Entry 6VXT (X-ray diffraction, 1.74 A resolution); this record covers chains C and D of the 4 polymer chains in the assembly.

Chain C:
Protein: Nitrogenase molybdenum-iron protein alpha chain
From: Azotobacter vinelandii
Notes: EC 1.18.6.1
UniProtKB: P07328 (NIFD_AZOVI); residues 1-492 here = UniProt positions 1-492
Chain sequence (492 residues; row label = number of the first residue in the row):
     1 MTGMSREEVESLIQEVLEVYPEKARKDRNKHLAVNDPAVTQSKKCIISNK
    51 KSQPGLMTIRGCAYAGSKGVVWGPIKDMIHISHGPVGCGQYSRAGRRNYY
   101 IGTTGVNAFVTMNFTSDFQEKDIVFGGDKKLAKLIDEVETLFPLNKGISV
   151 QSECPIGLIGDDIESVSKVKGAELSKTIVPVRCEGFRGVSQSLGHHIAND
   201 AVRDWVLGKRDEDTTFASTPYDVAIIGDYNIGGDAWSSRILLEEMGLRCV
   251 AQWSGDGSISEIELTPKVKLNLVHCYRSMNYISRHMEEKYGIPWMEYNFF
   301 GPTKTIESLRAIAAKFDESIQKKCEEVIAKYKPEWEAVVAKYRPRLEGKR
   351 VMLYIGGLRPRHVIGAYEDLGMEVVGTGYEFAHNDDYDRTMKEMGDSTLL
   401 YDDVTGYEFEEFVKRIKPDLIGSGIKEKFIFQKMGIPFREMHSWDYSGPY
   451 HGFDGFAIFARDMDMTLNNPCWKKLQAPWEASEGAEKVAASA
Disordered / not traced: 1-3, 481-492
UniProt features mapped onto this chain:
  - binding site ([8Fe-7S] cluster): Cys62, Cys88, Cys154
  - binding site ([7Fe-Mo-9S-C-homocitryl] cluster): Cys275, His442
  - mutagenesis: His195 (H195Q: No nitrogenase activity)
Bound ions: fe(8)-S(7) cluster Fe: Cys62, Cys88, Cys154 (shared with Cys70(D), Cys95(D), Cys153(D) of chain D); Fe ion near Cys275 (its only coordinating residue here)
Small-molecule neighbours:
  - fe(8)-S(7) cluster (CLF): Cys62, Tyr64, Pro85, Val86, Gly87, Cys88, Tyr91, Glu153, Cys154, Gly185
  - hydrosulfuric acid (H2S): Arg93, Thr104, Thr111, Met112
  - 3-hydroxy-3-carboxy-adipic acid (HCA): Ala65, Gly95, Arg96, Gln191, Gly424, Ile425, Lys426, Glu440, His442
  - ICS (iron-sulfur-molybdenum cluster with interstitial carbon): Val70, Arg96, His195, Tyr229, Ile231, Cys275, Arg277, Ser278, Ile355, Gly356, Gly357, Leu358, Arg359, Pro360, Phe381, Met441, His442
  - molybdenum atom (MO), molecule 1: Asn29, Lys30, Leu32, Cys45
  - molybdenum atom (MO), molecule 2: Pro37, Ala38, Val39, Thr40
What the authors report for this chain:
  - catalytic residues: Arg96, His195 (proposed by the authors, not directly observed)

Chain D:
Protein: Nitrogenase molybdenum-iron protein beta chain
From: Azotobacter vinelandii
Notes: EC 1.18.6.1
UniProtKB: P07329 (NIFK_AZOVI); residue numbers follow UniProt; this construct covers 1-523
Chain sequence (523 residues; each row starts with the number of its first residue):
     1 MSQQVDKIKASYPLFLDQDYKDMLAKKRDGFEEKYPQDKIDEVFQWTTTK
    51 EYQELNFQREALTVNPAKACQPLGAVLCALGFEKTMPYVHGSQGCVAYFR
   101 SYFNRHFREPVSCVSDSMTEDAAVFGGQQNMKDGLQNCKATYKPDMIAVS
   151 TTCMAEVIGDDLNAFINNSKKEGFIPDEFPVPFAHTPSFVGSHVTGWDNM
   201 FEGIARYFTLKSMDDKVVGSNKKINIVPGFETYLGNFRVIKRMLSEMGVG
   251 YSLLSDPEEVLDTPADGQFRMYAGGTTQEEMKDAPNALNTVLLQPWHLEK
   301 TKKFVEGTWKHEVPKLNIPMGLDWTDEFLMKVSEISGQPIPASLTKERGR
   351 LVDMMTDSHTWLHGKRFALWGDPDFVMGLVKFLLELGCEPVHILCHNGNK
   401 RWKKAVDAILAASPYGKNATVYIGKDLWHLRSLVFTDKPDFMIGNSYGKF
   451 IQRDTLHKGKEFEVPLIRIGFPIFDRHHLHRSTTLGYEGAMQILTTLVNS
   501 ILERLDEETRGMQATDYNHDLVR
Disordered / not traced: 1
UniProt features mapped onto this chain:
  - binding site ([8Fe-7S] cluster): Cys70, Cys95, Cys153, Ser188
Bound ions: fe(8)-S(7) cluster Fe: Cys70, Cys95, Cys153 (shared with Cys62(C), Cys88(C), Cys154(C) of chain C); Fe ion site 1: Arg108 (shared with 2 residues of chain B); Fe ion site 2: Asp353, Asp357 (shared with 1 residue of chain B)
Small-molecule neighbours: fe(8)-S(7) cluster (CLF): Cys70, Pro72, Ser92, Gly94, Cys95, Tyr98, Phe99, Thr152, Cys153, Ser188

Chain C / chain D interface:
Contacting residue pairs - 197 pairs, chain C then chain D:
  Val19(C) - Ala140(D)
  Tyr20(C) - Thr141(D)
  Pro21(C) - Gln136(D)
  Pro21(C) - Asn137(D)
  Pro21(C) - Ala140(D)
  Ala24(C) - Asn137(D)
  Ser52(C) - Gln93(D)  hydrogen bond
  Ser52(C) - Ser117(D)
  Pro54(C) - Ser115(D)
  Pro54(C) - Asp116(D)
  Pro54(C) - Asn130(D)
  Pro54(C) - Gly134(D)
  Pro54(C) - Asn137(D)  hydrogen bond (backbone-side chain)
  Gly55(C) - Val114(D)
  Gly55(C) - Ser115(D)  hydrogen bond (backbone-backbone)
  Gly55(C) - Asp116(D)
  Gly55(C) - Gly134(D)
  Gly55(C) - Cys138(D)
  Gly55(C) - Tyr142(D)
  Leu56(C) - Asn137(D)
  Leu56(C) - Thr141(D)
  Leu56(C) - Tyr142(D)  hydrogen bond (backbone-side chain)
  Met57(C) - Met86(D)  hydrophobic
  Met57(C) - Arg100(D)
  Met57(C) - Cys113(D)
  Met57(C) - Val114(D)  hydrophobic
  Met57(C) - Tyr142(D)
  Met57(C) - Met271(D)  hydrophobic
  Thr58(C) - Gln93(D)
  Thr58(C) - Arg100(D)
  Arg60(C) - Gln93(D)
  Arg60(C) - Ala97(D)
  Gly61(C) - Gln93(D)  hydrogen bond (backbone-side chain)
  Gly61(C) - Gly94(D)
  Cys62(C) - Gly94(D)
  Tyr64(C) - Tyr98(D)
  Ala65(C) - Tyr98(D)
  Lys76(C) - Glu32(D)  salt bridge
  Pro85(C) - Ser188(D)
  Val86(C) - Pro66(D)  hydrophobic
  Val86(C) - Ala69(D)
  Val86(C) - Cys70(D)
  Gly87(C) - Cys70(D)
  Gln90(C) - Pro66(D)  hydrogen bond (side chain-backbone)
  Gln90(C) - Lys68(D)  hydrogen bond (side chain-backbone)
  Gln90(C) - Tyr102(D)
  Gln90(C) - Tyr447(D)
  Tyr91(C) - Ala69(D)
  Tyr91(C) - Cys70(D)  hydrogen bond
  Tyr91(C) - Leu73(D)
  Tyr91(C) - Tyr98(D)  hydrophobic
  Tyr91(C) - Phe99(D)  hydrophobic
  Tyr91(C) - Tyr102(D)  hydrophobic
  Ser92(C) - Tyr98(D)
  Arg93(C) - Asn65(D)  hydrogen bond
  Arg93(C) - Tyr447(D)
  Arg93(C) - Phe450(D)
  Gly95(C) - Arg105(D)  hydrogen bond (backbone-side chain)
  Tyr99(C) - Ser11(D)
  Thr103(C) - Ile40(D)
  Thr104(C) - Arg453(D)
  Val106(C) - Ile40(D)
  Val106(C) - Val43(D)  hydrophobic
  Val106(C) - Phe44(D)  hydrophobic
  Asn107(C) - Lys34(D)
  Asn107(C) - Ile40(D)
  Met112(C) - Val64(D)  hydrophobic
  Met112(C) - Asn65(D)
  Met112(C) - Trp428(D)  hydrophobic
  Asn113(C) - Thr63(D)
  Asn113(C) - Val64(D)
  Asn113(C) - Asn65(D)  hydrogen bond (backbone-backbone)
  Asn113(C) - Pro66(D)
  Phe114(C) - Thr63(D)
  Phe114(C) - Val64(D)  hydrophobic
  Thr115(C) - Thr63(D)  hydrogen bond (backbone-backbone)
  Asp117(C) - Thr63(D)
  Asp117(C) - Lys68(D)  salt bridge
  Phe118(C) - Phe189(D)
  Gln119(C) - Lys68(D)
  Gln119(C) - Phe189(D)
  Glu120(C) - Phe189(D)  hydrogen bond (backbone-backbone)
  Ile123(C) - Phe189(D)  hydrophobic
  Lys130(C) - Ala61(D)
  Lys133(C) - Glu60(D)
  Lys133(C) - Ala61(D)
  Leu134(C) - Ala61(D)
  Leu134(C) - Leu62(D)  hydrophobic
  Glu137(C) - Arg59(D)
  Glu137(C) - Glu60(D)  hydrogen bond (side chain-backbone)
  Glu137(C) - Ala61(D)  hydrogen bond (side chain-backbone)
  Glu137(C) - Leu62(D)  hydrogen bond (side chain-backbone)
  Val138(C) - Leu62(D)  hydrophobic
  Thr140(C) - Trp46(D)
  Leu141(C) - Tyr52(D)  hydrogen bond (backbone-side chain)
  Leu141(C) - Leu55(D)
  Leu141(C) - Asn56(D)
  Leu141(C) - Arg59(D)
  Phe142(C) - Trp428(D)  hydrophobic
  Leu144(C) - Tyr35(D)
  Leu144(C) - Val43(D)  hydrophobic
  Lys146(C) - Glu32(D)
  Lys146(C) - Glu33(D)  hydrogen bond (side chain-backbone)
  Cys154(C) - Ser92(D)  hydrogen bond
  Cys154(C) - Cys153(D)  hydrophobic
  Pro155(C) - Cys153(D)
  Leu158(C) - Ala123(D)  hydrophobic
  Leu158(C) - Met154(D)  hydrophobic
  Leu158(C) - Val157(D)  hydrophobic
  Ile159(C) - Val157(D)  hydrophobic
  Phe186(C) - Thr119(D)
  Phe186(C) - Glu120(D)  hydrogen bond (backbone-backbone)
  Phe186(C) - Met154(D)  hydrophobic
  Arg187(C) - Glu120(D)
  Gly188(C) - Thr119(D)
  Gly188(C) - Glu120(D)  hydrogen bond (backbone-side chain)
  Val189(C) - Gln93(D)  hydrogen bond (backbone-side chain)
  Arg210(C) - Glu33(D)  salt bridge
  Gly232(C) - Ser11(D)
  Gly232(C) - Phe15(D)
  Gly233(C) - Phe15(D)
  Trp236(C) - Phe15(D)  hydrophobic
  Trp236(C) - Tyr20(D)
  Trp236(C) - Met23(D)
  Trp236(C) - Leu24(D)
  Ser237(C) - Tyr20(D)
  Arg239(C) - Met23(D)
  Arg239(C) - Lys27(D)
  Arg239(C) - Phe31(D)
  Ile240(C) - Asp19(D)
  Ile240(C) - Tyr20(D)  hydrophobic
  Ile240(C) - Met23(D)  hydrogen bond (backbone-side chain)
  Glu243(C) - Met23(D)
  Arg248(C) - Phe31(D)
  Cys249(C) - Phe31(D)
  Val250(C) - Phe31(D)
  Gln252(C) - Lys27(D)
  Asp256(C) - Lys27(D)  salt bridge
  Ser258(C) - Phe31(D)
  Ser258(C) - Glu32(D)
  Ser260(C) - Phe31(D)  hydrogen bond (side chain-backbone)
  Ser260(C) - Glu32(D)  hydrogen bond (side chain-backbone)
  Ser260(C) - Glu33(D)
  Glu261(C) - Lys27(D)  salt bridge
  Glu261(C) - Phe31(D)
  Glu261(C) - Glu32(D)
  Leu264(C) - Phe31(D)
  Lys330(C) - Ser2(D)
  Glu334(C) - Ser2(D)
  Glu334(C) - Gln3(D)  hydrogen bond (side chain-backbone)
  Ala337(C) - Val5(D)
  Val338(C) - Val5(D)
  Lys341(C) - Val5(D)
  Tyr342(C) - Ile8(D)
  Gly406(C) - Tyr142(D)  hydrogen bond (backbone-side chain)
  Tyr407(C) - Thr141(D)
  Tyr407(C) - Tyr142(D)  hydrogen bond (backbone-side chain)
  Glu410(C) - Phe269(D)
  Ile425(C) - Ser101(D)
  Ile425(C) - Asn104(D)
  Ile425(C) - Arg105(D)
  Lys426(C) - Ala97(D)
  Lys426(C) - Arg100(D)
  Lys426(C) - Ser101(D)
  Lys426(C) - Asn104(D)
  Phe429(C) - Asn104(D)
  Phe429(C) - Arg108(D)
  Phe429(C) - Glu109(D)
  Phe429(C) - Pro110(D)
  Ile430(C) - Pro110(D)  hydrophobic
  Ile430(C) - Phe269(D)  hydrophobic
  Lys433(C) - Glu109(D)  salt bridge
  Lys433(C) - Pro110(D)
  Lys433(C) - Thr263(D)  hydrogen bond (side chain-backbone)
  Lys433(C) - Pro264(D)
  Lys433(C) - Asp266(D)
  Lys433(C) - Gly267(D)  hydrogen bond (backbone-backbone)
  Lys433(C) - Gln268(D)  hydrogen bond (backbone-backbone)
  Met434(C) - Gly267(D)
  Met434(C) - Phe269(D)  hydrophobic
  Gly448(C) - Ala10(D)
  Gly448(C) - Ser11(D)  hydrogen bond (backbone-backbone)
  Pro449(C) - Ser11(D)
  Pro449(C) - Phe15(D)  hydrophobic
  Asp454(C) - Ser2(D)  hydrogen bond (side chain-backbone)
  Asp454(C) - Gln3(D)  hydrogen bond (backbone-side chain)
  Asp454(C) - Tyr20(D)  hydrogen bond
  Ala457(C) - Gln3(D)
  Ala457(C) - Ile8(D)
  Ile458(C) - Gln3(D)
  Ile458(C) - Ile8(D)  hydrophobic
  Ile458(C) - Lys9(D)
  Ile458(C) - Ala10(D)  hydrophobic
  Arg461(C) - Ile8(D)
  Leu475(C) - Ala265(D)
  Leu475(C) - Asp266(D)
  Leu475(C) - Gly267(D)
Other interface residues (no listed pair), chain C (111 interface residues in all): Gln53, Ile59, Asp77, Cys88, Arg97, Ile101, Gly105, Thr111, Ser116, Pro143, Gly185, Ser190, Phe216, Tyr331, Thr405, Gln432
Other interface residues (no listed pair), chain D (98 interface residues in all): Asp6, Leu14, Lys39, Gln58, Ala67, Ser112, Asp133, Lys143, Ile158, Val190, Gly191, His396, Asp454

Overview:
111 residues of chain C and 98 residues of chain D are in contact, with 35 hydrogen bonds and 6 salt bridges.
Polar contacts include Lys76(C)-Glu32(D), Asp117(C)-Lys68(D) and Arg210(C)-Glu33(D). Fe(8)-S(7) cluster is
bound between chain C and chain D. The paper reports catalytic residues Arg96(C) and His195(C).
Here chain C is Nitrogenase molybdenum-iron protein alpha chain and chain D is Nitrogenase molybdenum-iron
protein beta chain, both from Azotobacter vinelandii. Entry 6VXT (Activated Nitrogenase MoFe-protein from
Azotobacter vinelandii) was determined by X-ray diffraction together with 6UG0 from the same study.
